PDB entry 1IYP | X-ray diffraction, 2.00 A resolution | chain A

== Chain A ==
Name: Toho-1 beta-lactamase
Source organism: Escherichia coli
Notes: EC 3.5.2.6
UniProtKB: Q47066 (BLT1_ECOLI); the author numbering skips numbers that UniProt does not, so the offset changes along the chain: 26-57 = UniProt 30-61; 59-238 = UniProt 62-241; 240-252 = UniProt 242-254; 254-290 = UniProt 255-291
Sequence (262 residues; numbered 26 to 290; 3 numbers in that range are skipped by the numbering (no residue carries them; nothing is unmodelled there); the number before each row is that of its first residue):
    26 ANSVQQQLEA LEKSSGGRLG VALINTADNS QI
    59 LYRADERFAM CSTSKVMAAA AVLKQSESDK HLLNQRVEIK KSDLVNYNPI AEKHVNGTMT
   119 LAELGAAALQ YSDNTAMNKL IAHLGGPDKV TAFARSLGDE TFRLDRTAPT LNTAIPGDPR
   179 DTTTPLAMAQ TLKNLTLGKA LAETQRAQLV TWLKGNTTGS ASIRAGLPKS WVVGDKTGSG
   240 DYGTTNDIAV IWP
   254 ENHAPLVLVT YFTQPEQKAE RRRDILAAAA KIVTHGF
Not modelled in the structure: 26-27
Construct notes: engineered mutation Ala166 (Glu169 in Q47066)
Covalent attachments: cephalothin group (CEP) linked to Ser70
Residues lining bound ligands: cephalothin group (CEP): Cys69, Asn104, Tyr105, Tyr129, Ser130, Asn132, Pro167, Asn170, Thr216, Lys234, Thr235, Gly236, Ser237, Gly238, Asp240, Arg274
UniProt features mapped onto this chain:
  - active site: Ser70 (Acyl-ester intermediate)
  - binding site (substrate): Lys234 to Gly236

== In short ==
Cephalothin group is covalently linked to Ser70. UniProt lists active-site residue Ser70 and 3
substrate-binding residues.
Chain A is Toho-1 beta-lactamase (Escherichia coli); the structure, Toho-1 beta-Lactamase In Complex With
Cephalothin, was determined by X-ray diffraction together with 1IYO and 1IYQ from the same study.
